5DH5 - chain A; structure by X-ray diffraction, 2.00 A resolution.

Chain A:
Protein: cAMP and cAMP-inhibited cGMP 3', 5'-cyclic phosphodiesterase 10A
From: Homo sapiens
Notes: EC 3.1.4.17, 3.1.4.35; fragment: catalytic domain residues 439-779
Reference sequence: Q9Y233 (PDE10_HUMAN); residue numbers follow UniProt; this construct covers 439-779
Sequence (345 residues; numbered 435 to 779; the number before each row is that of its first residue):
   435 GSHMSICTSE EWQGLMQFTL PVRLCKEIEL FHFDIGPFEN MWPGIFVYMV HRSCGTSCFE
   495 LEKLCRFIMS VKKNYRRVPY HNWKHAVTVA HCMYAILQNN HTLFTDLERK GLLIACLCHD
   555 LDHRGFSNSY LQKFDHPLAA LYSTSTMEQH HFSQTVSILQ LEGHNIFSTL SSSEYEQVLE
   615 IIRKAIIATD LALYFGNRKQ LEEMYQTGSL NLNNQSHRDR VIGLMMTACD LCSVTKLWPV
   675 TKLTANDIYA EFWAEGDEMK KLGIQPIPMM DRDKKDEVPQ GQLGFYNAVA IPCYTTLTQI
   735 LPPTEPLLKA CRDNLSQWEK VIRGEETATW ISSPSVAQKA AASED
Disordered / not traced: 435-447, 762-763, 771-779
Differences from the reference sequence: expression tag (435-438)
Bound ions: Zn2+: H519, H553, D554, D664; Mg2+ near D554 (its only coordinating residue here)
Residues lining bound ligands: 5AY (N-[(1-methyl-1H-pyrazol-4-yl)methyl]-5-{[(1S,2S)-2-(pyridin-2-yl)cyclopropyl]methoxy}pyrazolo[1,5-a]pyrimidin-7-amine): Y514, H515, L625, L665, S667, V668, I682, Y683, E685, F686, P702, M703, E711, V712, G715, Q716, F719

Overview:
Bound to chain A: compound 5AY. H519, H553, D554 and D664 coordinate Zn2+.
Chain A is cAMP and cAMP-inhibited cGMP 3', 5'-cyclic phosphodiesterase 10A (Homo sapiens); the structure,
PDE10 complexed with
N-[(1-methylpyrazol-4-yl)methyl]-5-[[(1S,2S)-2-(2-pyridyl)cyclopropyl]methoxy]pyrazolo[1,5-a]pyrimidin-7-amine,
was determined by X-ray diffraction (same publication as 5DH4).
